Entry 4PJ8 (X-ray diffraction, 3.30 A resolution); this record covers chains A and C of the 4 polymer chains in the assembly.

[Chain A]
Molecule: Major histocompatibility complex class I-related gene protein
Organism: Homo sapiens
UniProtKB: Q95460 (HMR1_HUMAN); residues 1-270 here correspond to UniProt positions 23-292 (UniProt number = residue number + 22)
Chain sequence (271 residues; row label = number of the first residue in the row; numbering starts at 0):
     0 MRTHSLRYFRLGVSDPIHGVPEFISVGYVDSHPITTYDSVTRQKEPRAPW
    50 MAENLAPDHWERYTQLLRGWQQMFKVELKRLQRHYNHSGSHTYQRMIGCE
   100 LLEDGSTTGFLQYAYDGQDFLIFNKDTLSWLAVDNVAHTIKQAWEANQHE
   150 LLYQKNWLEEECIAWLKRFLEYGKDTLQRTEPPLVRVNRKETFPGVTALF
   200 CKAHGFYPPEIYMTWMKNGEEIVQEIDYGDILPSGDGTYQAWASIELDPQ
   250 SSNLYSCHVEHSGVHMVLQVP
Not modelled in the structure: 0, 17-18, 222-223, 246-250, 270
Differences from the reference sequence: initiating methionine (0); engineered mutation S261 (Cys283 in Q95460)
Disulfides: C98-C161, C200-C256
Covalently attached groups: compound 2LJ linked to K43
Small-molecule neighbours: 2LJ (1-deoxy-1-({2,6-dioxo-5-[(E)-propylideneamino]-1,2,3,6-tetrahydropyrimidin-4-yl}amino)-D-ribitol): Y7, F8, R9, S24, T34, H58, Y62, L66, W69, R94, I96, Y152, Q153, W156
Swiss-Prot annotation at these positions:
  - binding site (5-(2-oxoethylideneamino)-6-(D-ribitylamino)uracil): R9, S24, K43, R94, Y152, Q153
  - binding site (5-(2-oxopropylideneamino)-6-(D-ribitylamino)uracil): R9, S24, K43, R94, Y152, Q153
  - binding site (7-hydroxy-6-methyl-8-(1-D-ribityl)lumazine): R9, S24, K43, R94, Y152, Q153
  - binding site (8-(9H-purin-6-yl)-2-oxa-8-azabicyclo[3.3.1]nona-3,6-diene-4,6-dicarbaldehyde): R9, K43, H58, R94
  - binding site (2-amino-4-oxopteridine-6-carbaldehyde): K43
  - binding site (pyridoxal): K43
  - glycosylation: N85 (N-linked (GlcNAc...) asparagine)
Reported in the primary citation:
  - mutagenesis - K43A (Tm50 46 degC): decreased stability in response to 2LJ

[Chain C]
Molecule: TCR-alpha
Organism: Homo sapiens
Chain sequence (203 residues; each row starts with the number of its first residue):
     1 GQNIDQPTEMTATEGAIVQINCTYQTSGFNGLFWYQQHAGEAPTFLSYNV
    51 LDGLEEKGRFSSFLSRSKGYSYLLLKELQMKDSASYLCAFMDSNYQLIWG
   101 AGTKLIIKPDIQNPDPAVYQLRDSKSSDKSVCLFTDFDSQTNVSQSKDSD
   151 VYITDKCVLDMRSMDFKSNSAVAWSNKSDFACANAFNNSIIPEDTFFPSP
   201 ESS
Not modelled in the structure: 1, 199-203
Disulfides: C22-C88, C132-C182
Metal / ion sites: Na+: T26, S27, S93

[How chain A and chain C interact]
Pairs across the interface (26; chain A residue first):
  H58(A) - N94(C)
  R61(A) - Q96(C)
  Y62(A) - S93(C)  hydrogen bond (side chain-backbone)
  Y62(A) - N94(C)
  Y62(A) - Y95(C)
  L65(A) - Y95(C)  hydrophobic
  H148(A) - F45(C)
  H148(A) - Y48(C)
  L151(A) - V50(C)
  L151(A) - L51(C)  hydrophobic
  Y152(A) - N30(C)
  Y152(A) - Y48(C)
  Y152(A) - V50(C)
  Y152(A) - Y95(C)  hydrogen bond
  K154(A) - L51(C)
  N155(A) - F29(C)
  N155(A) - N30(C)
  N155(A) - V50(C)
  N155(A) - L51(C)
  N155(A) - R66(C)
  W156(A) - N30(C)
  W156(A) - Y95(C)  hydrogen bond
  E159(A) - R66(C)  salt bridge
  E160(A) - G28(C)
  E160(A) - F29(C)  hydrogen bond (side chain-backbone)
  E160(A) - N30(C)
Also at the interface, not in a pair above, chain A (14 interface residues in all): D57, W164

[Overview]
14 residues of chain A and 12 residues of chain C are in contact, with 4 hydrogen bonds and 1 salt bridge.
Polar contacts include E159(A)-R66(C), Y62(A)-S93(C) and Y152(A)-Y95(C). Compound 2LJ is covalently linked to
K43(A). The paper reports that K43A of chain A reduces stability in response to 2LJ.
Chain A is Major histocompatibility complex class I-related gene protein and chain C is TCR-alpha, both from
Homo sapiens; the structure, Structure of human MR1-5-OP-RU in complex with human MAIT TRBV20 TCR, was
determined by X-ray diffraction together with 4PJ5, 4PJ7, 4PJ9, 4PJA, 4PJB, 4PJC and 7 further entries from
the same study.
